PDB entry 6R1R | X-ray diffraction, 3.10 A resolution | chains A and D of the 3 polymer chains in the assembly

# Chain A
Protein: Ribonucleotide reductase R1 protein
From: Escherichia coli
Notes: EC 1.17.4.1
UniProtKB: P00452 (RIR1_ECOLI); residues 1-761 here = UniProt positions 1-761
Chain sequence (761 residues; numbered 1 to 761; the number before each row is that of its first residue):
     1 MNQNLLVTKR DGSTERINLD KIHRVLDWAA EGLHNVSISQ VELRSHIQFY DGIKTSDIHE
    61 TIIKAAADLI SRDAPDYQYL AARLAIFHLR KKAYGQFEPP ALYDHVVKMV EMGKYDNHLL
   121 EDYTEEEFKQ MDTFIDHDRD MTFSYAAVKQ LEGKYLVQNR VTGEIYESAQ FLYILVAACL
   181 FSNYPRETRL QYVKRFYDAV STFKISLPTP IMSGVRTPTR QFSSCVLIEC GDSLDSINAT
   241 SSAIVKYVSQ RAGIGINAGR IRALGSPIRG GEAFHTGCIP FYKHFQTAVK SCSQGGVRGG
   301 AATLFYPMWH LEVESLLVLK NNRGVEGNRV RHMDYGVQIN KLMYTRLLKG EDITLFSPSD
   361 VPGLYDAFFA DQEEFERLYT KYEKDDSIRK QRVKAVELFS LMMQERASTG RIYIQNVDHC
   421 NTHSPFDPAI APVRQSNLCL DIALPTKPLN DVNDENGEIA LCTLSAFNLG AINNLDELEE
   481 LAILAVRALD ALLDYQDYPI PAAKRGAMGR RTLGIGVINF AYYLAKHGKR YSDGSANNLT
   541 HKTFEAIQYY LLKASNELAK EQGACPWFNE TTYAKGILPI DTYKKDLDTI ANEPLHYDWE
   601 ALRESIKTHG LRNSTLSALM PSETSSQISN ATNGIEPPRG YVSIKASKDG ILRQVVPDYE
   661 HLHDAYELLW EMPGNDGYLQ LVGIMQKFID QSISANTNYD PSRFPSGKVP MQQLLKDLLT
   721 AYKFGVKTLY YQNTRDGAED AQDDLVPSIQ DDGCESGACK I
Disordered / not traced: 739-761
Sequence notes: engineered mutation Asp441 (Glu in P00452)
Swiss-Prot annotation at these positions:
  - active site: Asn437 (Proton acceptor), Cys439 (Cysteine radical intermediate)
  - binding site (ATP): Lys9, Glu15 to Lys21, Thr55, Lys91
  - binding site (GDP): Thr209, Asn437, Glu623 to Ser625
  - binding site (dTTP): Asp232 to Leu234, Arg262, Arg269
  - site: Cys225 (Important for hydrogen atom transfer), Cys462 (Important for hydrogen atom transfer), Tyr730 (Important for electron transfer), Tyr731 (Important for electron transfer), Cys754 (Interacts with thioredoxin/glutaredoxin), Cys759 (Interacts with thioredoxin/glutaredoxin)
  - modified residue: Lys283 (N6-acetyllysine)
  - natural variant: Met1 to Asn2 (deletion: In 15% of the chains), Met1 (deletion: In 30% of the chains)
  - mutagenesis: Tyr730 (Y730F: Loss of activity), Tyr731 (Y731F: Loss of activity)
Cystine bridges: Cys225-Cys462

# Chain D
Protein: Ribonucleotide reductase R2 protein
From: Escherichia coli
Notes: fragment: c-terminal portion, 20 residues
UniProtKB: P69924 (RIR2_ECOLI); residues 356-375 here = UniProt positions 356-375
Chain sequence (20 residues; row label = number of the first residue in the row):
   356 YLVGQIDSEV DTDDLSNFQL
Disordered / not traced: 356-357

# Interface between chain A and chain D
Contacting residue pairs (38):
  Lys341(A) with Leu375(D)
  Tyr344(A) with Leu375(D), hydrophobic
  Thr345(A) with Leu375(D)
  Leu348(A) with Thr367(D); Leu370(D), hydrophobic; Ser371(D); Phe373(D); Leu375(D), hydrophobic
  Gly350(A) with Thr367(D)
  Val396(A) with Val365(D), hydrophobic; Thr367(D)
  Ser400(A) with Val365(D)
  Gln404(A) with Ile361(D); Ser363(D)
  Ala407(A) with Gly359(D)
  Ser408(A) with Val358(D), hydrogen bond (backbone-backbone)
  Lys584(A) with Leu375(D), hydrogen bond (side chain-backbone)
  Gly707(A) with Gln360(D)
  Lys708(A) with Gln360(D); Asp362(D)
  Val709(A) with Gln360(D), hydrogen bond (backbone-backbone); Ile361(D); Asp362(D), hydrogen bond (backbone-backbone)
  Pro710(A) with Asp362(D)
  Met711(A) with Asp362(D), hydrogen bond (backbone-backbone)
  Gln712(A) with Glu364(D); Val365(D); Asp366(D), hydrogen bond (side chain-backbone); Asp369(D); Leu370(D)
  Leu714(A) with Ile361(D), hydrophobic
  Leu715(A) with Val365(D), hydrophobic
  Leu719(A) with Phe373(D), hydrophobic; Leu375(D), hydrophobic
  Tyr722(A) with Leu375(D)
  Lys723(A) with Phe373(D); Gln374(D), hydrogen bond (side chain-backbone); Leu375(D)
Also at the interface, not in a pair above, chain A (26 interface residues in all): Leu347, Lys349, Thr720, Thr734

# Overview
26 residues of chain A face 16 of chain D across their interface; the contacts include 7 hydrogen bonds. Polar
pairs include Lys584(A)-Leu375(D), Gln712(A)-Asp366(D) and Lys723(A)-Gln374(D).
Here chain A is Ribonucleotide reductase R1 protein and chain D is Ribonucleotide reductase R2 protein, both
from Escherichia coli. Entry 6R1R (Ribonucleotide reductase E441D mutant R1 protein from escherichia coli) was
determined by X-ray diffraction together with 5R1R and 7R1R from the same study.
